Entry 5HLW (X-ray diffraction, 1.97 A resolution); this record covers chain A.

== Chain A ==
Name: Hepatocyte growth factor receptor
From: Homo sapiens
Notes: EC 2.7.10.1
UniProt: P08581 (MET_HUMAN); numbering as in UniProt (aligned over 1057-1355)
Amino-acid sequence (299 residues; each row starts with the number of its first residue):
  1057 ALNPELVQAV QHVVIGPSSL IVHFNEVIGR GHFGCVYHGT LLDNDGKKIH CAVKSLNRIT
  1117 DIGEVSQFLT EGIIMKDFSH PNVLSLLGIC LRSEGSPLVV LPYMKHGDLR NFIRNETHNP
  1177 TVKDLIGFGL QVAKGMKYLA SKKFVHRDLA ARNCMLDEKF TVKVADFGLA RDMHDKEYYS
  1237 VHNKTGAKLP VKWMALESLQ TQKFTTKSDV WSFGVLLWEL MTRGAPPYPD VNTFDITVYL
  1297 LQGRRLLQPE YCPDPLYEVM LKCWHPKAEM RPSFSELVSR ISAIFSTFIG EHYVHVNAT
Unresolved in the structure: 1073, 1087, 1100-1101, 1116, 1147-1151, 1238-1242
Sequence notes: engineered mutation His-1230 (Tyr in P08581)
UniProt features mapped onto this chain:
  - active site: Asp-1204 (Proton acceptor)
  - binding site (ATP): Ile-1084 to Val-1092, Lys-1110
  - modified residue: Tyr-1234 (Phosphotyrosine), Tyr-1235 (Phosphotyrosine), Thr-1289 (Phosphothreonine), Tyr-1349 (Phosphotyrosine)
  - natural variant: Val-1092 (V1092I: In RCCP), His-1094 (H1094L: In RCCP; H1094R: In RCCP; H1094Y: In RCCP), His-1106 (H1106D: In RCCP), Met-1131 (M1131T: In RCCP), Thr-1173 (T1173I: In HCC), Val-1188 (V1188L: In RCCP), Leu-1195 (L1195V: In RCCP), Val-1220 (V1220I: In RCCP), Asp-1228 (D1228H: In RCCP; D1228N: In RCCP), His-1230 (Y1230H: In RCCP; this construct carries the variant), Tyr-1234 (Y1234C: In DA11), Lys-1244 (K1244R: In HCC), 2 further natural variant entries in UniProt
  - mutagenesis: Tyr-1234 (Y1234F: Complete loss of kinase activity and of ligand-induced ubiquitination. Alters interaction with PTPN1 and PTPN2. Loss of interaction with PTPN1 and PTPN2; when associated with F-1235), Tyr-1235 (Y1235F: Complete loss of kinase activity. Alters interaction with PTPN1 and PTPN2. Loss of interaction with PTPN1 and PTPN2; when associated with F-1234), Tyr-1313 (Y1313F: No effect on ligand-induced CBL-mediated ubiquitination; when associated with F-1349, F-1356 and F-1365), Tyr-1349 (Y1349F: No effect on ligand-induced CBL-mediated ubiquitination; when associated with F-1313, F-1356 and F-1365)
Small-molecule neighbours: 62E (1-[2-(1-ethylpiperidin-4-yl)ethyl]-3-(6-{[6-(thiophen-2-yl)[1,2,4]triazolo[4,3-b]pyridazin-3-yl]sulfanyl}-1,3-benzothiazol-2-yl)urea): Ile-1084, Gly-1085, Val-1092, Ala-1108, Leu-1140, Leu-1157, Pro-1158, Tyr-1159, Met-1160, Lys-1161, His-1162, Gly-1163, Asn-1171, Arg-1208, Asn-1209, Met-1211, Ala-1221, Asp-1222, Ala-1226, His-1230

== Summary ==
Ligands of chain A: compound 62E. Curated annotation (UniProt) lists active-site residue Asp-1204, 10
ATP-binding residues and 4 mutagenesis sites.
Chain A is Hepatocyte growth factor receptor (Homo sapiens); the structure, Crystal structure of c-Met mutant
Y1230H in complex with compound 14, was determined by X-ray diffraction (same publication as 5HNI, 5HO6, 5HOA
and 5HOR).
